PDB entry 8UB7 | electron microscopy, 3.20 A resolution | chains B and I of the 9 polymer chains in the assembly

# Chain B
Name: Avd
Source organism: Bordetella phage BPP-1
Reference sequence: chimeric construct of Q775D7, Q9FA38: residues 1-124 from Q775D7 (Q775D7_BPBPP) positions 1-124 (same numbers); residues 125-290 from Q9FA38 positions 5-170 (UniProt number = residue number - 120)
Sequence (290 residues; numbered 1 to 290; the number before each row is that of its first residue):
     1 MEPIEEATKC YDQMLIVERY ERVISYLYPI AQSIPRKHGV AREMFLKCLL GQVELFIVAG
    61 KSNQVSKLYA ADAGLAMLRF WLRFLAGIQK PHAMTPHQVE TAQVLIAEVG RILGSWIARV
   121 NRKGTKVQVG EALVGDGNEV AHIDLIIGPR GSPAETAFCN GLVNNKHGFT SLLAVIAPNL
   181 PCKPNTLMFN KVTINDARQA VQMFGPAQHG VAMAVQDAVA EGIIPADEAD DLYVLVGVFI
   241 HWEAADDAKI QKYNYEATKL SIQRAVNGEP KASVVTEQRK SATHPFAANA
Disordered / not traced: 123-290

# Chain I
Molecule: Diversity-generating retroelement (DGR) RNA Sp
Sequence (140 nucleotides; numbered 1 to 140; the number before each row is that of its first residue):
     1 CAUGGCUCUG CCAACGCUAC GGCUUGGCGG GCUGGCCUUU CCUCAAUAGG UGGUCAGCCG
    61 GUUCUGUCCU GCUUCGGCGA ACACGUUACA CGGUUCGGCA AAACGUCGAU UACUGAAAAU
   121 GGAAAGGCGG GGCCGACUUC
Disordered / not traced: 1-2, 34-46, 57-58, 140

# Chain B / chain I interface
Pairs across the interface (10; chain B residue first):
  Arg-19(B) / G50(I)  hydrogen bond to the phosphate
  Arg-19(B) / U51(I)  salt bridge to the phosphate
  Arg-22(B) / G50(I)  hydrogen bond to the sugar
  Gln-32(B) / U3(I)  hydrogen bond to the base
  Arg-36(B) / U3(I)  hydrogen bond to the phosphate
  Arg-36(B) / G4(I)  salt bridge to the phosphate
  Gly-39(B) / G4(I)  base contact
  Val-40(B) / G4(I)  hydrogen bond to the base
  Arg-42(B) / U3(I)  hydrogen bond to the sugar
  Leu-46(B) / U3(I)  base contact
Interface residues without a listed pair, chain B (10 interface residues in all): Lys-37, His-38

# Summary
10 residues of chain B face 4 of chain I across their interface, with 6 hydrogen bonds and 2 salt bridges.
Among the polar pairs are Gln-32(B)/U3(I), Val-40(B)/G4(I) and Arg-22(B)/G50(I).
Chain B is Avd (Bordetella phage BPP-1) and chain I is Diversity-generating retroelement (DGR) RNA Sp; the
structure, Diversity-generating retroelement (DGR) ribonucleoprotein reverse transcriptase - Active state
(N-occupied), was determined by electron microscopy together with 8UB8, 8UB9, 8UBA, 8UBB, 8UBC, 8UBD, 8UBE and
8UBF from the same study.
